Entry 8REN (X-ray diffraction, 2.14 A resolution); this record covers chains C and D of the 4 polymer chains in the assembly.

== Chain C (and D) ==
Name: Flavin-dependent thymidylate synthase
Source organism: Thermotoga maritima
Notes: EC 2.1.1.148; chain D of this document is another copy of the same molecule, construct and numbering; everything in this record applies to it too
UniProtKB: Q9WYT0 (THYX_THEMA); numbering as in UniProt (aligned over 1-220)
Chain sequence (232 residues; row label = number of the first residue in the row; numbers below 1 keep their minus sign (Met-11 is residue -11)):
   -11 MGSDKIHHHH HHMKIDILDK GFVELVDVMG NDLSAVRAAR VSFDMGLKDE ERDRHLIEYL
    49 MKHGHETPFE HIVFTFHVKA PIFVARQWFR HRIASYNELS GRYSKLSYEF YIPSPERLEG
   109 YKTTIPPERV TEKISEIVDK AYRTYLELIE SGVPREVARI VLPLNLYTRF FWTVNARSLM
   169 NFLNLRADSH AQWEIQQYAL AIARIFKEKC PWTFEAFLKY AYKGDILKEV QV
Not modelled in the structure: -11 to -1, 33-35 (chain D: -11 to -1, 32-36)
Sequence notes: initiating methionine (-11); expression tag (-10 to 0)
Ligand contacts:
  - dihydroflavine-adenine dinucleotide (FDA), molecule 1: His51, Gly52, His53, Thr55, Glu58, Ile81, Asn163, Arg165, Ser166
  - dihydroflavine-adenine dinucleotide (FDA), molecule 2: Arg78, His79, Arg80, Ile81, Ser166, Asn169, Leu173, Arg174, His178, Ala179
  - dihydroflavine-adenine dinucleotide (FDA), molecule 3: Ala82, Ser83, Asn85, Glu86, Ser88, Tyr91
Swiss-Prot annotation at these positions:
  - motif: Arg78 to Ser88 (ThyX motif)
  - active site: Arg174 (Involved in ionization of N3 of dUMP, leading to its activation)
  - binding site (FAD): Thr55, Arg78 to Ile81, Glu86, Asn163 to Arg165, Asn169
  - binding site (dUMP): Gln75 to Arg78, Glu86 to Arg90, Arg147, Arg174
  - mutagenesis: His53 (H53A: Shows 1.39% of wild-type activity), Ser88 (S88A/C: Still catalytically active although shows a large decrease in activity), Arg90 (R90A: Binds dUMP 670-fold weaker than wild-type), Glu144 (E144A: Shows 0.113% of wild-type activity; E144R: Shows 0.016% of wild-type activity), Arg174 (R174A: Still catalytically active although only shows 0.0008% of wild-type activity. Binds dUMP 7300-fold weaker than wild-type; R174K: Loss of catalytic activity)
Reported in the primary citation:
  - binding site for dihydroflavine-adenine dinucleotide: His53, Arg78, Glu86, Ser88
  - mutagenesis - Y91F: unchanged binding to flavin

== Chain C / chain D interface ==
Residue-residue contacts (79):
  Ile70(C) with Arg74(D)
  Phe71(C) with Arg147(D); Ile148(D), hydrophobic
  Arg74(C) with Ile70(D); Ala73(D); Arg74(D); Glu86(D), salt bridge
  Phe77(C) with Arg78(D)
  Arg78(C) with Phe77(D); Tyr84(D), hydrogen bond (side chain-backbone)
  Arg80(C) with Arg80(D); Ala82(D), hydrogen bond (side chain-backbone); Ser83(D)
  Ala82(C) with Arg80(D), hydrogen bond (backbone-side chain)
  Ser83(C) with Arg80(D)
  Tyr84(C) with Arg78(D), hydrogen bond (backbone-side chain)
  Glu86(C) with Arg74(D), salt bridge
  Tyr99(C) with Ile148(D)
  Pro101(C) with Ile148(D), hydrophobic
  Arg105(C) with Glu144(D), salt bridge; Val145(D)
  Leu106(C) with Val141(D), hydrophobic
  Tyr109(C) with Pro142(D)
  Lys110(C) with Gly140(D)
  Thr111(C) with Ser139(D); Gly140(D)
  Thr112(C) with Ser139(D), hydrogen bond (backbone-backbone)
  Val118(C) with Leu136(D), hydrophobic; Val141(D), hydrophobic
  Ile122(C) with Leu136(D), hydrophobic; Val149(D), hydrophobic
  Ile125(C) with Lys128(D); Ala129(D), hydrophobic; Thr132(D); Val149(D), hydrophobic
  Lys128(C) with Ile125(D)
  Ala129(C) with Ile125(D), hydrophobic
  Thr132(C) with Ile125(D)
  Glu135(C) with Lys121(D)
  Leu136(C) with Val118(D), hydrophobic; Lys121(D)
  Ser139(C) with Thr111(D); Thr112(D), hydrogen bond (backbone-backbone); Ile113(D)
  Gly140(C) with Tyr109(D); Lys110(D); Thr111(D)
  Val141(C) with Leu106(D), hydrophobic; Val118(D), hydrophobic
  Pro142(C) with Tyr109(D)
  Glu144(C) with Arg105(D), salt bridge; Tyr109(D); Gln180(D), hydrogen bond (backbone-side chain)
  Val145(C) with Arg105(D)
  Arg147(C) with Leu152(D)
  Ile148(C) with Phe71(D), hydrophobic; Tyr99(D); Pro101(D), hydrophobic; Pro151(D); Leu152(D), hydrogen bond (backbone-backbone); Asn153(D), hydrogen bond (backbone-backbone)
  Val149(C) with Ile122(D), hydrophobic; Ile125(D), hydrophobic; Pro151(D)
  Leu150(C) with Pro151(D); Leu152(D), hydrogen bond (backbone-backbone)
  Pro151(C) with Ile148(D); Val149(D); Leu150(D)
  Leu152(C) with Ile70(D), hydrophobic; Arg147(D); Ile148(D), hydrogen bond (backbone-backbone); Leu150(D), hydrogen bond (backbone-backbone); Leu152(D), hydrophobic
  Asn153(C) with Ile148(D), hydrogen bond (backbone-backbone)
  His178(C) with Arg90(D), hydrogen bond (backbone-side chain)
  Ala179(C) with Arg90(D)
  Gln180(C) with Arg90(D); Glu144(D), hydrogen bond (side chain-backbone)
Other interface residues (no listed pair), chain C (49 interface residues in all): Ala73, Gln75, Asn85, Ile113, Lys121, Glu138, Thr156
Other interface residues (no listed pair), chain D (47 interface residues in all): Asn85, Tyr91, Glu138, Thr156

== Summary ==
49 residues of chain C face 47 of chain D across their interface, with 15 hydrogen bonds and 4 salt bridges.
Polar contacts include Arg74(C)-Glu86(D), Arg105(C)-Glu144(D) and Arg78(C)-Tyr84(D). The paper reports a
binding site for dihydroflavine-adenine dinucleotide at His53(C), Arg78(C) and Glu86(C) among others; Y91F of
chain C leaves binding to flavin unchanged.
Both chains are Flavin-dependent thymidylate synthase (Thermotoga maritima). Entry 8REN (Crystal structure of
reduced ThyX) was determined by X-ray diffraction (same publication as 8REO, 8REP and 8REQ).
